6ADC - chains A and C of the 3 polymer chains in the assembly; structure by X-ray diffraction, 3.06 A resolution.

Chain A:
Molecule: H(+)/Cl(-) exchange transporter ClcA
Source organism: Escherichia coli (strain K12)
UniProtKB: P37019 (CLCA_ECOLI); residues 17-458 here = UniProt positions 17-458
Amino-acid sequence (442 residues; each row starts with the number of its first residue):
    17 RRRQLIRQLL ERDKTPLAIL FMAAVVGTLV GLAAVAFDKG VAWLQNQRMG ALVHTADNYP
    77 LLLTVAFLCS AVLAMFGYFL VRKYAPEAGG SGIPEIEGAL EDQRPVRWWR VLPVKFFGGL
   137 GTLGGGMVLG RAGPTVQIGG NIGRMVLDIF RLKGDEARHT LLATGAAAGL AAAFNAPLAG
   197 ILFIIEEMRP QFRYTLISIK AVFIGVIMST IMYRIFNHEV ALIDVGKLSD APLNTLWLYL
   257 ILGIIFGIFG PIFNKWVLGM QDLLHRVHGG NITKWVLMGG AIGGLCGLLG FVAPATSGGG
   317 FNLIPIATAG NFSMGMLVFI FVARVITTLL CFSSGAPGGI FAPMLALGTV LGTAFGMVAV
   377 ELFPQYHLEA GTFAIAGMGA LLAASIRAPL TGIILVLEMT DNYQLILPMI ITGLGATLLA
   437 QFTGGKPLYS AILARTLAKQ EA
Construct notes: engineered mutation Ala-148 (Glu in P37019)
UniProt features mapped onto this chain:
  - motif: Gly-106 to Pro-110 (Selectivity filter part_1), Gly-146, Arg-147, Gly-149, Pro-150 (Selectivity filter part_2), Gly-355 to Pro-359 (Selectivity filter part_3)
  - binding site (chloride): Ser-107, Ile-356, Phe-357, Tyr-445
  - site: Glu-203 (Mediates proton transfer from the protein to the inner aqueous phase)
  - mutagenesis: Ser-107 (S107A: Uncouples chloride transport from proton transport), Glu-203 (E203A/G/Q/S/T: Abolishes proton transport, and reduces chloride transport; E203C/I/L/V: Abolishes proton and chloride transport; E203D/H: No effect on proton and chloride transport ...), Tyr-445 (Y445A: Abolishes gating, permitting continuous rapid transit of chloride ions; when associated with A-148; Y445F/W: No effect; Y445L: Alters stoichiometry of proton/chloride exchange)
Small-molecule neighbours: bromoacetic acid (BXA): Ser-107, Ile-109, Gly-146, Arg-147, Ala-148, Gly-149, Pro-150, Gly-355, Ile-356, Phe-357, Ala-358, Pro-359, Tyr-445

Chain C:
Molecule: antibody Fab fragment, heavy chain
Source organism: Mus musculus
Notes: antibody fragment or engineered binder
Amino-acid sequence (222 residues; each row starts with the number of its first residue):
     1 EVRLLESGGG LVQPGGSLKL SCAASGFDYS RYWMSWVRQA PGKGLKWIGE INPVSSTINY
    61 TPSLKDKFII SRDNAKDTLY LQISKVRSED TALYYCARLY YGYGYWYFDV WGAGTTVTVS
   121 SAKTTPPSVY PLAPGSAAAA ASMVTLGCLV KGYFPEPVTV TWNSGSLAAG VHTFPAVLQA
   181 ALYTLSSSVT VPSSSWPSET VTCNVAHPAS STKVDKKIVP RA
Cystine bridges: Cys-22/Cys-96, Cys-148/Cys-203

Interface between chain A and chain C:
Contacting residue pairs (11):
  Lys-243(A) / Arg-31(C)  hydrogen bond (backbone-side chain)
  Asp-246(A) / Tyr-101(C)
  Pro-248(A) / Gly-104(C)
  Asn-250(A) / Tyr-103(C)  hydrogen bond (backbone-backbone)
  Asn-250(A) / Gly-104(C)  hydrogen bond (side chain-backbone)
  Asn-250(A) / Tyr-105(C)
  Gln-381(A) / Trp-106(C)
  Tyr-382(A) / Trp-106(C)
  His-383(A) / Trp-33(C)
  His-383(A) / Glu-50(C)  salt bridge
  His-383(A) / Trp-106(C)  hydrogen bond
Interface residues without a listed pair, chain A (8 interface residues in all): Leu-249
Interface residues without a listed pair, chain C (9 interface residues in all): Leu-99

In short:
The interface between chain A and chain C involves 8 residues on one side and 9 on the other, with 4 hydrogen
bonds and 1 salt bridge. Among the polar pairs are His-383(A)/Glu-50(C), Lys-243(A)/Arg-31(C) and
Asn-250(A)/Gly-104(C). Bound to chain A: bromoacetic acid.
Chain A is H(+)/Cl(-) exchange transporter ClcA (Escherichia coli (strain K12)) and chain C is antibody Fab
fragment, heavy chain (Mus musculus); the structure, Crystal structure of the E148A mutant CLC-ec1 in the
presence of 50mM bromoacetate, was determined by X-ray diffraction (same publication as 6AD7, 6AD8, 6ADA,
6ADB, 6K5A, 6K5D, 6K5F and 6K5I).
